Entry 9LUB (electron microscopy, 3.30 A resolution); this record covers chains B and F of the 7 polymer chains in the assembly.

[Chain B]
Molecule: Flagellar motor protein MotA
Source organism: Paenibacillus sp. TCA20
UniProt: A0A069DFV9 (A0A069DFV9_9BACL); numbering as in UniProt (aligned over 1-264)
Sequence (264 residues; each row starts with the number of its first residue):
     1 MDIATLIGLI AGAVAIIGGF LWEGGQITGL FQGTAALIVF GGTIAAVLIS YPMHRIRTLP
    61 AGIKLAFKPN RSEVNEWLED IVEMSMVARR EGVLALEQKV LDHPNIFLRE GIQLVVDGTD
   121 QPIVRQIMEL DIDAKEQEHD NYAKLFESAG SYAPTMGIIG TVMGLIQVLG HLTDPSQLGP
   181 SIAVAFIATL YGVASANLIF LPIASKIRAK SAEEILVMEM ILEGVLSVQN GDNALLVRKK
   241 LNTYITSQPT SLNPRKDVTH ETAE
Unresolved in the structure: 247-264

[Chain F]
Molecule: Chimeric B subunit of MotA1B1 from Paenibacillus sp. TCA20 and MotAB from E. coli, Motility protein B
Source organism: Paenibacillus sp. TCA20
UniProt: P0AF06 (MOTB_ECOLI); residues 112-307 here correspond to UniProt positions 113-308 (UniProt number = residue number + 1)
Sequence (319 residues; each row starts with the number of its first residue; numbers below 1 keep their minus sign (Met-5 is residue -5)):
    -5 MRQRNRRTRN VKSAHSSGSP HDRWMITYAD LITLLLIFFV MMYAMSRLDA SKYEEVTSSL
    55 QTTFQSSSGI LDGGNGVIDY PSGQNGNSSS EANQPGSSGT GSDMGQEADG GPLTERESRL
   115 RKLRGDLDQL IESDPKLRAL RPHLKIDLVQ EGLRIQIIDS QNRPMFRTGS ADVEPYMRDI
   175 LRAIAPVLNG IPNRISLSGH TDDFPYASGE KGYSNWELSA DRANASRREL MVGGLDSGKV
   235 LRVVGMAATM RLSDRGPDDA VNRRISLLVL NKQAEQAILH ENAESQNEPV SALEKPEVAP
   295 QVSVPTMPSA EPRHHHHHH
Unresolved in the structure: -5 to 13, 61-313
Sequence notes: expression tag (308-313)

[How chain B and chain F interact]
Residue-residue contacts (16):
  Gln26(B) with Phe58(F)
  Thr28(B) with Phe58(F); Gln59(F)
  Gly29(B) with Phe58(F)
  Pro175(B) with Lys46(F); Glu49(F); Val50(F); Ser53(F)
  Ser176(B) with Glu49(F); Ser53(F)
  Leu178(B) with Val50(F), hydrophobic
  Gly179(B) with Ser53(F); Leu54(F); Thr57(F)
  Pro180(B) with Thr57(F)
  Ile182(B) with Leu54(F), hydrophobic
Also at the interface, not in a pair above, chain B (10 interface residues in all): Ile158
Also at the interface, not in a pair above, chain F (10 interface residues in all): Trp18, Ser60

[Summary]
Chain B and chain F each contribute 10 residues to their interface.
Chain B is Flagellar motor protein MotA and chain F is Chimeric B subunit of MotA1B1 from Paenibacillus sp.
TCA20 and MotAB from E. coli, Motility protein B, both from Paenibacillus sp. TCA20; the structure, The
chimeric flagellar motor complex between MotA1B1 from Paenibacillus sp. TCA20 and MotAB from E.coli, state
..., was determined by electron microscopy (same publication as 9LU9 and 9LUC).
